9MN7 - chains E and R of the 5 polymer chains in the assembly; structure by electron microscopy, 2.65 A resolution.

[Chain E]
Name: DNA-directed RNA polymerase, mitochondrial
Source organism: Homo sapiens
Notes: EC 2.7.7.6
Reference sequence: O00411 (RPOM_HUMAN); residues 1-1230 here = UniProt positions 1-1230
Sequence (1230 residues; numbered 1 to 1230; the number before each row is that of its first residue):
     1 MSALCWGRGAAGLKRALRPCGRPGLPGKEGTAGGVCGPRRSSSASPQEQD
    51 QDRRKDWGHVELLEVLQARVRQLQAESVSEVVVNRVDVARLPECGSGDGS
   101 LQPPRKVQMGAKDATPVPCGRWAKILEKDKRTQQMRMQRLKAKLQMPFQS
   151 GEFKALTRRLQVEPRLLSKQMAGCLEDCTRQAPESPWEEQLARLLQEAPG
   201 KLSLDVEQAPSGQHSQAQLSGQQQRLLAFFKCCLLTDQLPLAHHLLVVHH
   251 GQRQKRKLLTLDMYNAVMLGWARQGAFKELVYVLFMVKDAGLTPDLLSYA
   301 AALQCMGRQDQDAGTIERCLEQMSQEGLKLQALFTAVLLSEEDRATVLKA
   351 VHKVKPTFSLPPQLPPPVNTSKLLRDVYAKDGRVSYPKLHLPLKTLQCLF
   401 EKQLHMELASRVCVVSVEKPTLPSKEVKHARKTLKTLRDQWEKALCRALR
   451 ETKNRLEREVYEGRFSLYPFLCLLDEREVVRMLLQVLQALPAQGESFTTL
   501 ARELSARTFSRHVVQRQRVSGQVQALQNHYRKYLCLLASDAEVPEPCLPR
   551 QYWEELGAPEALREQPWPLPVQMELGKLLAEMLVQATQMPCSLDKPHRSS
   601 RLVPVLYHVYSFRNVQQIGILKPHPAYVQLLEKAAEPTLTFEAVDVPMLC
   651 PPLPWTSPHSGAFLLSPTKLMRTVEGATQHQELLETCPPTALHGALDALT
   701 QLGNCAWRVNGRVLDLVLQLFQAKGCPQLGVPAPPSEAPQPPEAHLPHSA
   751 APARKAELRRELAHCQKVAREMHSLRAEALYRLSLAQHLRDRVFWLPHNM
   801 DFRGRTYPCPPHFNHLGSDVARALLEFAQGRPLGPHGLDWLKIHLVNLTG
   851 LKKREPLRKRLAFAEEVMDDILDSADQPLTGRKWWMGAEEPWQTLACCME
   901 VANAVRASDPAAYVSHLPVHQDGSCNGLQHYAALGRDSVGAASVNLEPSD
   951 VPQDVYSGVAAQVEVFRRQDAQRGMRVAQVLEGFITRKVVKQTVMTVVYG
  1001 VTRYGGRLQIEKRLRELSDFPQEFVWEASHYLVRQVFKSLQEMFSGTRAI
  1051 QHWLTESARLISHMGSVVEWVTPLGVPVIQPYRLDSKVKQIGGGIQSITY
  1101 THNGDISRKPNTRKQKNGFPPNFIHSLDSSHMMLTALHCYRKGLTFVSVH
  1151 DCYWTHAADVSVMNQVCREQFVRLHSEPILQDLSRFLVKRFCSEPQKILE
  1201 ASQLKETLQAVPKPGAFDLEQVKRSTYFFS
Not modelled in the structure: 1-217, 741-756
Curated features (UniProtKB/Swiss-Prot):
  - active site: Asp922, Lys991, Asp1151
  - natural variant: Gln149 to Ser1230 (deletion: In COXPD55), His250 (H250D: In COXPD55), Pro566 (P566S: In COXPD55), Ser611 (S611F: In COXPD55), Phe641 (F641L: In COXPD55), Pro742 to Pro747 (deletion: In COXPD55), Pro810 (P810S: In COXPD55; uncertain significance), Asp870 (D870N: In COXPD55; uncertain significance), Cys925 to Ser1230 (deletion: In COXPD55), Arg1013 (R1013C: In COXPD55), Ser1193 (S1193F: In COXPD55)
Ion coordination: Mg2+: Asp922, Gly923, Asp1151 (together with ATP)
Small-molecule neighbours: ATP (adenosine-5'-triphosphate): Arg805, Asp922, Gly923, Ser924, Cys925, Asn926, Gly927, Tyr956, Arg987, Lys991, Met995, Thr996, Tyr999, Ile1124, His1125, Asp1128, Asp1151

[Chain R]
Molecule: 6-nt RNA strand
Sequence (6 nucleotides; row label = number of the first residue in the row):
     3 GAAAAG

[Chain E / chain R interface]
Pairs across the interface - 16 pairs, chain E then chain R:
  Lys767(E) - A4(R)  salt bridge to the phosphate
  Glu771(E) - A4(R)  sugar contact
  Ser774(E) - G3(R)  base contact
  Leu775(E) - A5(R)  sugar contact
  Arg805(E) - G8(R)  hydrogen bond to the sugar
  Leu816(E) - A7(R)  hydrogen bond to the sugar
  Gly817(E) - A7(R)  sugar contact
  Ser818(E) - A6(R)  sugar contact
  Arg822(E) - A7(R)  hydrogen bond to the phosphate
  Arg822(E) - G8(R)  salt bridge to the phosphate
  Lys1012(E) - A5(R)  salt bridge to the phosphate
  Lys1012(E) - A6(R)  salt bridge to the phosphate
  His1125(E) - G8(R)  base contact
  Val1149(E) - G8(R)  sugar contact
  His1150(E) - G8(R)  hydrogen bond to the sugar
  Asp1151(E) - G8(R)  sugar contact
Also at the interface, not in a pair above, chain E (15 interface residues in all): Glu778

[Overview]
15 residues of chain E and 6 residues of chain R are in contact, with 4 hydrogen bonds and 4 salt bridges.
Polar pairs include Arg805(E)-G8(R), Leu816(E)-A7(R) and His1150(E)-G8(R). Ligands of chain E: ATP. From
UniProt: 3 active-site residues on chain E.
Here chain E is DNA-directed RNA polymerase, mitochondrial (Homo sapiens) and chain R is a 6-nt RNA strand.
Entry 9MN7 (Structure of the human mitochondrial late-stage transcription initiation complex, IC8) was
determined by electron microscopy together with 9MN4, 9MN5, 9MN6, 9MN8, 9MN9 and 9MNA from the same study.
